Entry 8F7G (X-ray diffraction, 2.40 A resolution); this record covers chain A.

== Chain A ==
Name: Surfactin synthetase
From: Bacillus subtilis
Notes: fragment: Condensation domain, residues 7-441
UniProt: Q45676 (Q45676_BACIU); numbering as in UniProt (aligned over 7-441)
Sequence (461 residues; each row starts with the number of its first residue; numbers below 1 keep their minus sign (Met-19 is residue -19)):
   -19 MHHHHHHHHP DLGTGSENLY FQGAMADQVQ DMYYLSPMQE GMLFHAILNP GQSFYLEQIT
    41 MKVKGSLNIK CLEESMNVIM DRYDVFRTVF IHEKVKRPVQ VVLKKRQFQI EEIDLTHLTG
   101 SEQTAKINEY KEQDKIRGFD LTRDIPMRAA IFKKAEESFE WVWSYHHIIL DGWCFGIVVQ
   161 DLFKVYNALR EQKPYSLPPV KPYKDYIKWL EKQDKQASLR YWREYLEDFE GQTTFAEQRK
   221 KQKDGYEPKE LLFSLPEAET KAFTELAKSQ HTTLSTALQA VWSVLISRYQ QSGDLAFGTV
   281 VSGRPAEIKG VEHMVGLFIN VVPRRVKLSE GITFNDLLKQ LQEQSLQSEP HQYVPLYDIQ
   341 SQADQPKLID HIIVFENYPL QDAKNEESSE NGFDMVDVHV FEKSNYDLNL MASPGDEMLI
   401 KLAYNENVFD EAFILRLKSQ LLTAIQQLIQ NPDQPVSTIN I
Unresolved in the structure: -19 to 6, 361-369
Differences from the reference sequence: initiating methionine (-19); expression tag (-18 to 6); conflict Gln89 (His in Q45676), Asp208 (Gly in Q45676), Pro236 (Ser in Q45676), Asp316 (Gly in Q45676), Gln320 (Arg in Q45676), Ile441 (Leu in Q45676)
Reported in the primary citation:
  - catalytic residues: His147 (citing earlier work)
  - mutagenesis - H147A/D151N: abolished catalytic activity
  - mutagenesis - W143T/Y145V/F155I (38 +/- 7 min-1): increased catalytic activity on fatty acylation of l-Leu

== Summary ==
From the paper: the catalytic residue His147; H147A/D151N abolish catalytic activity.
Chain A is Surfactin synthetase (Bacillus subtilis); the structure, The condensation domain of surfactin A
synthetase C in space group P212121, was determined by X-ray diffraction together with 8F7F, 8F7H and 8F7I
from the same study.
